5IJN - chains C and D of the 26 polymer chains in the assembly; structure by electron microscopy, 21.40 A resolution (very low resolution: no residue pairs are listed; an interface is given only as per-side residue counts).

# Chain C
Molecule: Nuclear pore complex protein NUP93
Organism: Homo sapiens
Reference sequence: Q8N1F7 (NUP93_HUMAN); residue numbers follow UniProt; this construct covers 1-819
Amino-acid sequence (819 residues; each row starts with the number of its first residue):
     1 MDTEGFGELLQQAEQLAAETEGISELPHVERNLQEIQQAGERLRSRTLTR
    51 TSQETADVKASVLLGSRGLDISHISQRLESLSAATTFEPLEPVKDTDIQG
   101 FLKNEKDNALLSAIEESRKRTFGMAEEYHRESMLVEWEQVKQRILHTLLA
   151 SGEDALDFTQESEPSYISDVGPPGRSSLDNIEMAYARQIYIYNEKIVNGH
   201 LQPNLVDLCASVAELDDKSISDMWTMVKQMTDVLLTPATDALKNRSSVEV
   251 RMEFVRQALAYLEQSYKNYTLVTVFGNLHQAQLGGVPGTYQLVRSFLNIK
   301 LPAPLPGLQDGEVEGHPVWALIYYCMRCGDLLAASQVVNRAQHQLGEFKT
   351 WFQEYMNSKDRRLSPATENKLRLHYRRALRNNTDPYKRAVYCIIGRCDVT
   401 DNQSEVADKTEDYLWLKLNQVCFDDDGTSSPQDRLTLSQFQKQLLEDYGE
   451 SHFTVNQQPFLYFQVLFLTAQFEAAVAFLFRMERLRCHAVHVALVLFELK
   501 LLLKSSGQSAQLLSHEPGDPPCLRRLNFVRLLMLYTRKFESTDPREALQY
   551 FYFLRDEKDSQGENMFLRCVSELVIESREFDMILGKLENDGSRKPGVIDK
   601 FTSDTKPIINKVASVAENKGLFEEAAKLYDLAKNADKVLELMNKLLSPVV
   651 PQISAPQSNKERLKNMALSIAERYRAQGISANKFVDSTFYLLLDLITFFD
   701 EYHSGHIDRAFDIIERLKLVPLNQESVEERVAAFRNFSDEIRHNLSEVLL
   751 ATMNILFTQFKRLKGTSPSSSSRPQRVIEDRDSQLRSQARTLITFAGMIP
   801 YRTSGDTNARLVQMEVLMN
Disordered / not traced: 43-172, 235-249, 280-281, 456-458, 505-521, 766-777, 816-819
Swiss-Prot annotation at these positions:
  - modified residue: T49 (Phosphothreonine), S52 (Phosphoserine), S66 (Phosphoserine), S72 (Phosphoserine), S75 (Phosphoserine), S80 (Phosphoserine), S430 (Phosphoserine), S767 (Phosphoserine)
  - natural variant: R388 (R388W: In NPHS12), G591 (G591V: In NPHS12), Y629 (Y629C: In NPHS12)

# Chain D
Molecule: Nuclear pore complex protein NUP205
Organism: Homo sapiens
Reference sequence: Q92621 (NU205_HUMAN); residues 1-2012 here = UniProt positions 1-2012
Amino-acid sequence (2012 residues; numbered 1 to 2012; the number before each row is that of its first residue):
     1 MATPLAVNSAASLWGPYKDIWHKVGNALWRRQPEAVHLLDKILKKHKPDF
    51 ISLFKNPPKNVQQHEKVQKASTEGVAIQGQQGTRLLPEQLIKEAFILSDL
   101 FDIGELAAVELLLAGEHQQPHFPGLTRGLVAVLLYWDGKRCIANSLKALI
   151 QSRRGKTWTLELSPELASMTTRFTDELMEQGLTYKVLTLVSQIDVNNEFE
   201 KLQRERGLGSEKHRKEVSDLIKECRQSLAESLFAWACQSPLGKEDTLLLI
   251 GHLERVTVEANGSLDAVNLALLMALLYCFDISFIEQSTEERDDMIHQLPL
   301 LTEKQYIATIHSRLQDSQLWKLPGLQATVRLAWALALRGISQLPDVTALA
   351 EFTEADEAMAELAIADNVFLFLMESVVVSEYFYQEEFYIRRVHNLITDFL
   401 ALMPMKVKQLRNRADEDARMIHMSMQMGNEPPISLRRDLEHLMLLIGELY
   451 KKNPFHLELALEYWCPTEPLQTPTIMGSYLGVAHQRPPQRQVVLSKFVRQ
   501 MGDLLPPTIYIPYLKMLQGLANGPQCAHYCFSLLKVNGSSHVENIQGAGG
   551 SPVSWEHFFHSLMLYHEHLRKDLPSADSVQYRHLPSRGITQKEQDGLIAF
   601 LQLTSTIITWSENARLALCEHPQWTPVVVILGLLQCSIPPVLKAELLKTL
   651 AAFGKSPEIAASLWQSLEYTQILQTVRIPSQRQAIGIEVELNEIESRCEE
   701 YPLTRAFCQLISTLVESSFPSNLGAGLRPPGFDPYLQFLRDSVFLRFRTR
   751 AYRRAAEKWEVAEVVLEVFYKLLRDYEPQLEDFVDQFVELQGEEIIAYKP
   801 PGFSLMYHLLNESPMLELALSLLEEGVKQLDTYAPFPGKKHLEKAVQHCL
   851 ALLNLTLQKENLFMDLLRESQLALIVCPLEQLLQGINPRTKKADNVVNIA
   901 RYLYHGNTNPELAFESAKILCCISCNSNIQIKLVGDFTHDQSISQKLMAG
   951 FVECLDCEDAEEFVRLEEGSELEKKLVAIRHETRIHILNLLITSLECNPP
  1001 NLALYLLGFELKKPVSTTNLQDPGVLGCPRTCLHAILNILEKGTEGRTGP
  1051 VAVRESPQLAELCYQVIYQLCACSDTSGPTMRYLRTSQDFLFSQLQYLPF
  1101 SNKEYEISMLNQMSWLMKTASIELRVTSLNRQRSHTQRLLHLLLDDMPVK
  1151 PYSDGEGGIEDENRSVSGFLHFDTATKVRRKILNILDSIDFSQEIPEPLQ
  1201 LDFFDRAQIEQVIANCEHKNLRGQTVCNVKLLHRVLVAEVNALQGMAAIG
  1251 QRPLLMEEISTVLQYVVGRNKLLQCLHAKRHALESWRQLVEIILTACPQD
  1301 LIQAEDRQLIIRDILQDVHDKILDDEAAQELMPVVAGAVFTLTAHLSQAV
  1351 LTEQKETSVLGPAEAHYAFMLDSCFTSPPPEENPLVGFASIGDSSLYIIL
  1401 KKLLDFILKTGGGFQRVRTHLYGSLLYYLQIAQRPDEPDTLEAAKKTMWE
  1451 RLTAPEDVFSKLQRENIAIIESYGAALMEVVCRDACDGHEIGRMLALALL
  1501 DRIVSVDKQQQWLLYLSNSGYLKVLVDSLVEDDRTLQSLLTPQPPLLKAL
  1551 YTYESKMAFLTRVAKIQQGALELLRSGVIVRLAQCQVYDMRPETDPQSMF
  1601 GMRDPPMFIPTPVDRYRQILLPALQLCQVILTSSMAQHLQAAGQVLQFLI
  1651 SHSDTIQAILRCQDVSAGSLQELALLTGIISKAALPGILSELDVDVNEGS
  1701 LMELQGHIGRFQRQCLGLLSRFGGSDRLRQFKFQDDNVEGDKVSKKDEIE
  1751 LAMQQICANVMEYCQSLMLQSSPTFQHAVCLFTPSLSETVNRDGPRQDTQ
  1801 APVVPYWRLPGLGIIIYLLKQSANDFFSYYDSHRQSVSKLQNVEQLPPDE
  1851 IKELCQSVMPAGVDKISTAQKYVLARRRLVKVINNRAKLLSLCSFIIETC
  1901 LFILWRHLEYYLLHCMPTDSQDSLFASRTLFKSRRLQDSFASETNLDFRS
  1951 GLAIVSQHDLDQLQADAINAFGESLQKKLLDIEGLYSKVRSRYSFIQALV
  2001 RRIRGLLRISRN
Disordered / not traced: 1-8, 26-37, 76-81, 120-128, 155-163, 175-180, 257-262, 287-303, 380-383, 421-426, 455-457, 468-492, 538-552, 574-590, 621-624, 640-641, 671, 681-685, 745, 752-753, 784-791, 813, 828-838, 873-875, 889-891, 907-908, 925-1391, 1596-1606, 1693-2012
Swiss-Prot annotation at these positions:
  - modified residue: A2 (N-acetylalanine), T3 (Phosphothreonine), S575 (Phosphoserine), S1165 (Phosphoserine), S1167 (Phosphoserine), S1939 (Phosphoserine), S1942 (Phosphoserine)
  - natural variant: F1995 (F1995S: In NPHS13)

# Chain C / chain D interface
At this resolution (21 A) residue pairs are not listed: 30 residues of chain C and 28 of chain D lie at the interface.

# Overview
Chain C and chain D form an interface of 30 and 28 residues respectively.
Here chain C is Nuclear pore complex protein NUP93 and chain D is Nuclear pore complex protein NUP205, both
from Homo sapiens. Entry 5IJN (Composite structure of the inner ring of the human nuclear pore complex (32
copies of Nup205)) was determined by electron microscopy, deposited together with 5IJO.
